Entry 7Z4F (electron microscopy, 4.20 A resolution (low resolution: residue-level contacts below are approximate; hydrogen-bond / salt-bridge calls are withheld)); this record covers chains A and C of the 11 polymer chains in the assembly.

Chain A (and C):
Name: Putative structural protein
Source organism: Escherichia phage vB_EcoP_SU10
Notes: chain C of this document is another copy of the same molecule, construct and numbering; everything in this record applies to it too
Reference sequence: A0A0B4N235 (A0A0B4N235_9CAUD); numbering as in UniProt (aligned over 1-267)
Chain sequence (267 residues; row label = number of the first residue in the row):
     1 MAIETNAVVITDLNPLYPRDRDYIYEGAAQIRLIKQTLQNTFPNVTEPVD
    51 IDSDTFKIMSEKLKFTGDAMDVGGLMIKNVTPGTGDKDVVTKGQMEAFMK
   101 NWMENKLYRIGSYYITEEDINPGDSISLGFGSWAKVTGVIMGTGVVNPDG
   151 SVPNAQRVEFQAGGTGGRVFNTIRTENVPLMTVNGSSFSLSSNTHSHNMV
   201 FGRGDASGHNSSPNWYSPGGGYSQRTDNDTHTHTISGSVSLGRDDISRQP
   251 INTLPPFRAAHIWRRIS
Unresolved in the structure: 1-3, 267

Interface between chain A and chain C:
Contacting residue pairs (67):
  Ile10(A) - Val45(C)
  Ile10(A) - Thr46(C)
  Thr11(A) - Val45(C)
  Leu13(A) - Lys35(C)
  Leu13(A) - Gln39(C)
  Asn14(A) - Lys35(C)
  Pro15(A) - Arg32(C)
  Pro15(A) - Gln36(C)
  Pro18(A) - Arg32(C)
  Asp20(A) - Tyr25(C)
  Gly27(A) - Ile31(C)
  Gln30(A) - Arg32(C)
  Gln30(A) - Lys35(C)
  Ile34(A) - Ile31(C)
  Thr41(A) - Pro48(C)
  Pro43(A) - Ile51(C)
  Asn44(A) - Ile51(C)
  Asn44(A) - Ser53(C)
  Asn44(A) - Lys57(C)
  Thr46(A) - Lys57(C)
  Asp50(A) - Phe56(C)
  Asp50(A) - Met59(C)
  Asp50(A) - Ser60(C)
  Asp52(A) - Phe65(C)
  Asp54(A) - Thr66(C)
  Thr55(A) - Phe65(C)
  Ile58(A) - Thr66(C)
  Lys62(A) - Asp68(C)
  Asp71(A) - Asp68(C)
  Leu75(A) - Met70(C)
  Met76(A) - Met70(C)
  Ile77(A) - Asp71(C)
  Lys78(A) - Gly74(C)
  Asn79(A) - Val72(C)
  Gly83(A) - Val90(C)
  Lys92(A) - Val90(C)
  Thr137(A) - Gly131(C)
  Thr137(A) - Trp133(C)
  Met141(A) - Arg264(C)
  Gly142(A) - Gly164(C)
  Thr143(A) - Gly164(C)
  Thr143(A) - Thr165(C)
  Thr143(A) - His261(C)
  Thr143(A) - Ile262(C)
  Thr143(A) - Trp263(C)
  Thr143(A) - Arg264(C)
  Gly144(A) - Thr165(C)
  Gly144(A) - His261(C)
  Val145(A) - Thr165(C)
  Val145(A) - His261(C)
  Val146(A) - Thr165(C)
  Val146(A) - Gly166(C)
  Val146(A) - Gly167(C)
  Val200(A) - Thr230(C)
  His209(A) - Trp215(C)
  Asn210(A) - Thr194(C)
  Asn210(A) - Trp215(C)
  Ser211(A) - Thr194(C)
  Ser211(A) - Asn214(C)
  Ser211(A) - Trp215(C)
  Ser212(A) - Thr194(C)
  Ser212(A) - Asp229(C)
  Pro213(A) - Asp229(C)
  Asn214(A) - Asp227(C)
  Asn214(A) - Asn228(C)
  Asn214(A) - Asp229(C)
  Trp215(A) - Asp227(C)
Interface residues without a listed pair, chain A (62 interface residues in all): Glu4, Arg21, Leu38, Phe42, Val45, Pro82, Thr84, Met103, Asn105, Lys106, Leu107, Tyr108, Lys135, Val136, Gly138, Gly163, Gly164, Phe170, His197
Interface residues without a listed pair, chain C (57 interface residues in all): Leu38, Phe42, Leu63, Lys64, Gly73, Gly85, Lys87, Ile110, Gly111, Ser112, Ala134, Asn198, Pro213, His233, Pro256, Ala260, Ile266

In short:
Chain A and chain C form an interface of 62 and 57 residues respectively.
Both chains are Putative structural protein (Escherichia phage vB_EcoP_SU10). Entry 7Z4F (Tail of phage SU10
genome release intermediate) was determined by electron microscopy (same publication as 7Z47 and 7Z4A).
